Entry 1JEV (X-ray diffraction, 1.30 A resolution); this record covers chains A and B.

[Chain A]
Name: Oligo-peptide binding protein
Organism: Salmonella typhimurium
UniProt: P06202 (OPPA_SALTY); residues 1-517 here correspond to UniProt positions 26-542 (UniProt number = residue number + 25)
Chain sequence (517 residues; numbered 1 to 517; the number before each row is that of its first residue):
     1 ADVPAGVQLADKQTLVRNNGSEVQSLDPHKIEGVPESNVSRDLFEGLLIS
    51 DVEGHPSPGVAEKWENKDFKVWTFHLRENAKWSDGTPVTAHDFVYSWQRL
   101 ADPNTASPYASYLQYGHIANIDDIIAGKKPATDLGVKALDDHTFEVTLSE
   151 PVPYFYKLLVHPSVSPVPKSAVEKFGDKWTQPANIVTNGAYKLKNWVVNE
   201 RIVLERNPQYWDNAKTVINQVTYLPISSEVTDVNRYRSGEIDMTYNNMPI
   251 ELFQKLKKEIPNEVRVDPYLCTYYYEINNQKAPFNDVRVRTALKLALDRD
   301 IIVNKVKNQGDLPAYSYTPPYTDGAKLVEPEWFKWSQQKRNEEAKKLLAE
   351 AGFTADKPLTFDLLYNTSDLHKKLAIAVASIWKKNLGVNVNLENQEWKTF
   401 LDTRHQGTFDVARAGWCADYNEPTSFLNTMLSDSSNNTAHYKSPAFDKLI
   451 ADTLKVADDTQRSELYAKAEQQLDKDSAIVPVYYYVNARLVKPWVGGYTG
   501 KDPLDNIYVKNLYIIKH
Disulfide bonds: C271-C417

[Chain B]
Name: Peptide lys trp lys
Chain sequence (3 residues; numbered 1 to 3; the number before each row is that of its first residue):
     1 KWK

[How chain A and chain B interact]
Contacting residue pairs - 31 pairs, chain A then chain B:
  E32(A) with K1(B); W2(B), hydrogen bond (backbone-backbone)
  G33(A) with W2(B)
  V34(A) with K1(B); W2(B), hydrogen bond (backbone-backbone); K3(B)
  S37(A) with K1(B)
  Y109(A) with K1(B), hydrogen bond (side chain-backbone)
  Y245(A) with K3(B), hydrogen bond
  N246(A) with K3(B), hydrogen bond
  N247(A) with K3(B), hydrogen bond
  Y269(A) with K3(B), hydrogen bond
  Y274(A) with W2(B)
  E276(A) with W2(B)
  W397(A) with W2(B); K3(B)
  L401(A) with W2(B), hydrophobic
  R404(A) with W2(B)
  R413(A) with K3(B), hydrogen bond (side chain-backbone)
  G415(A) with K1(B); W2(B); K3(B), hydrogen bond (backbone-backbone)
  W416(A) with K1(B); W2(B), hydrophobic
  C417(A) with K1(B), hydrogen bond (backbone-backbone); K3(B)
  A418(A) with K1(B), hydrogen bond (backbone-side chain)
  D419(A) with K1(B), salt bridge
  N436(A) with W2(B)
  T438(A) with W2(B)
  Y485(A) with K3(B)
Also at the interface, not in a pair above, chain A (28 interface residues in all): P35, H161, Y317, A414, N506

[Overview]
The interface between chain A and chain B involves 28 residues on one side and 3 on the other; the contacts
include 11 hydrogen bonds and 1 salt bridge. Polar pairs include D419(A)-K1(B), Y109(A)-K1(B) and
Y245(A)-K3(B).
Chain A is Oligo-peptide binding protein (Salmonella typhimurium) and chain B is Peptide lys trp lys; the
structure, Oligo-peptide binding protein (oppa) complexed with kwk, was determined by X-ray diffraction,
deposited together with 1JET and 1JEU.
